PDB entry 6HC1 | X-ray diffraction, 1.49 A resolution | chain A

Chain A:
Name: GGDEF domain protein
From: Bdellovibrio bacteriovorus HD100
UniProtKB: Q6MPU8 (Q6MPU8_BDEBA); residues 33-134 here correspond to UniProt positions 43-144 (UniProt number = residue number + 10)
Amino-acid sequence (103 residues; each row starts with the number of its first residue):
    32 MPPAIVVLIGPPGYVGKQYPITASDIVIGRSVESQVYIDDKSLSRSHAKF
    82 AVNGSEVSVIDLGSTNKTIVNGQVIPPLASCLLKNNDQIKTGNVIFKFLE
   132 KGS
Sequence notes: initiating methionine (32)
What the authors report for this chain:
  - interface residues: Arg61, Lys72 to Ser75, Arg76, Thr96 to Asn97

In short:
The paper reports interface residues Arg61, Lys72 and Arg76 among others.
Chain A is GGDEF domain protein (Bdellovibrio bacteriovorus HD100); the structure, Bdellovibrio bacteriovorus
DgcB FHA in complex with phosphorylated N-terminal peptide, was determined by X-ray diffraction, deposited
together with 6HC0.
